Entry 3AZE (X-ray diffraction, 3.00 A resolution); this record covers chains B and I of the 10 polymer chains in the assembly.

Chain B:
Protein: Histone H4
Source organism: Homo sapiens
Reference sequence: P62805 (H4_HUMAN); residues 0-102 here correspond to UniProt positions 1-103 (UniProt number = residue number + 1)
Sequence (106 residues; each row starts with the number of its first residue; numbers below 1 keep their minus sign (Gly-3 is residue -3)):
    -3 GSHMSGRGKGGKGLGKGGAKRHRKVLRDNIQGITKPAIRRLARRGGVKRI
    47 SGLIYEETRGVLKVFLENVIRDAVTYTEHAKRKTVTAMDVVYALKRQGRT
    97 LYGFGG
Not modelled in the structure: -3 to 24, 102
Differences from the reference sequence: expression tag (-3 to -1)

Chain I:
Molecule: 146-nt DNA strand
Sequence (146 nucleotides; row label = number of the first residue in the row):
     1 ATCAATATCCACCTGCAGATTCTACCAAAAGTGTATTTGGAAACTGCTCC
    51 ATCAAAAGGCATGTTCAGCTGAATTCAGCTGAACATGCCTTTTGATGGAG
   101 CAGTTTCCAAATACACTTTTGGTAGAATCTGCAGGTGGATATTGAT
Ion coordination: Mn2+ site 1 near DG100 (its only coordinating residue here); Mn2+ site 2 near DC114 (its only coordinating residue here); Mn2+ site 3 near DG121 (its only coordinating residue here); Mn2+ site 4 near DA133 (its only coordinating residue here)

Interface between chain B and chain I:
Pairs across the interface (6):
  Thr30(B) - DC60(I)  hydrogen bond to the phosphate
  Thr30(B) - DA61(I)  phosphate contact
  Pro32(B) - DC60(I)  phosphate contact
  Pro32(B) - DA61(I)  phosphate contact
  Arg36(B) - DC60(I)  salt bridge to the phosphate
  Arg45(B) - DC69(I)  sugar contact
Also at the interface, not in a pair above, chain B (6 interface residues in all): Lys31, Lys77
Also at the interface, not in a pair above, chain I (4 interface residues in all): DG40

Overview:
The interface between chain B and chain I involves 6 residues on one side and 4 on the other, with 1 hydrogen
bond and 1 salt bridge. Among the polar pairs are Thr30(B)-DC60(I) and Arg36(B)-DC60(I).
Chain B is Histone H4 (Homo sapiens) and chain I is a 146-nt DNA strand; the structure, Crystal Structure of
Human Nucleosome Core Particle Containing H3K64Q mutation, was determined by X-ray diffraction (same
publication as 3AYW, 3AZF, 3AZG, 3AZH, 3AZJ, 3AZK and 3 further entries).
